Entry 9IUZ (electron microscopy, 3.19 A resolution); this record covers chains A and C of the 3 polymer chains in the assembly.

# Chain A
Protein: Phytochrome B
Organism: Arabidopsis thaliana
UniProtKB: P14713 (PHYB_ARATH); residues 1-908 here = UniProt positions 1-908
Amino-acid sequence (913 residues; numbered -4 to 908; the number before each row is that of its first residue; numbers below 1 keep their minus sign (Gly-4 is residue -4)):
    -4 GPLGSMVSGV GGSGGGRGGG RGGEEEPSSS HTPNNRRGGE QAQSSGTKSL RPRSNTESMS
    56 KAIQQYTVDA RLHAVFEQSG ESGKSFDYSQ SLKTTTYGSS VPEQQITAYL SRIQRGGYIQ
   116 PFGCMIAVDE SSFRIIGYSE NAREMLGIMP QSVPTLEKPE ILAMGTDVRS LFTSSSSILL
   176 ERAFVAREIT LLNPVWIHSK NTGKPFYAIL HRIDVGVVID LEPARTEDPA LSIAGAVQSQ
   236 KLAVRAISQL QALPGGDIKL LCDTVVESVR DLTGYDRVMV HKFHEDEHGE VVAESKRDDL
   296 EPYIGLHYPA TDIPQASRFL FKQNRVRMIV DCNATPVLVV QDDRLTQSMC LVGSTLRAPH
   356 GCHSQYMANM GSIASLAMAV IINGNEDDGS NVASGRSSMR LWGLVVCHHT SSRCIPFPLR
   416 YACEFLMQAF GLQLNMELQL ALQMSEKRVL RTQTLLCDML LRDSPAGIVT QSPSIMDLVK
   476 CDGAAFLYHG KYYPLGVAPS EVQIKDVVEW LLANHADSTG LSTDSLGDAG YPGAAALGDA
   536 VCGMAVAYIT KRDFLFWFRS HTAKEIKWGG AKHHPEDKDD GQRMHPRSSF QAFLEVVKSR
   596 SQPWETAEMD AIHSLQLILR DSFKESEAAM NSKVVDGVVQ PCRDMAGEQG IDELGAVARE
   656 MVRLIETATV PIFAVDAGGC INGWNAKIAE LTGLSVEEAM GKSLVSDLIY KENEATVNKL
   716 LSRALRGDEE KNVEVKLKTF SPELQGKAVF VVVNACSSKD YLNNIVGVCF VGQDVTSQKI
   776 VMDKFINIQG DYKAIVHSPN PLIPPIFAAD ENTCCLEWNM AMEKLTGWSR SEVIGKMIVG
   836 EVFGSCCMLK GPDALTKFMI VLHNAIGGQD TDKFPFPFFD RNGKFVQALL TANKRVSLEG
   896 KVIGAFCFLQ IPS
Disordered / not traced: -4 to 110, 145-155, 381-391, 566-576, 622-908
Construct notes: expression tag (-4 to 0); engineered mutation His276 (Tyr in P14713)
Ligand contacts: O6E (3-[5-[[(3R,4R)-3-ethyl-4-methyl-5-oxidanylidene-3,4-dihydropyrrol-2-yl]methyl]-2-[[5-[(4-ethyl-3-methyl-5-oxidanylidene-pyrrol-2-yl)methyl]-3-(3-hydroxy-3-oxopropyl)-4-methyl-1H-pyrrol-2-yl]methyl]-4-methyl-1H-pyrrol-3-yl]propanoic acid): Met274, His276, Tyr303, Thr306, Asp307, Ile308, Pro309, Ser312, Phe316, Arg322, Ala353, Pro354, His355, Cys357, His358, Tyr361, Met365, Ser370, Ala372, Leu399, Val401, His403, Met579, Pro581
Swiss-Prot annotation at these positions:
  - binding site (phytochromobilin): Cys357
  - natural variant: Gly9 to Arg12 (deletion: In strain: cv. Kas-1), Glu19 (E19K: In strain: cv. Kas-1), Ile143 (I143L: In strain: cv. Kas-1)
What the authors report for this chain:
  - binding site for O6E: His276
  - conformationally variable residues (side-chain flip): His276
  - mutagenesis - L226Y, F420E: decreased binding to Phytochrome-interacting factor 6 (chain C)

# Chain C
Protein: Phytochrome-interacting factor 6
Organism: Arabidopsis thaliana
UniProtKB: Q8L5W7 (PIF6_ARATH); numbering as in UniProt (aligned over 1-100)
Amino-acid sequence (105 residues; each row starts with the number of its first residue; numbers below 1 keep their minus sign (Gly-4 is residue -4)):
    -4 GPLGSMMFLP TDYCCRLSDQ EYMELVFENG QILAKGQRSN VSLHNQRTKS IMDLYEAEYN
    56 EDFMKSIIHG GGGAITNLGD TQVVPQSHVA AAHETNMLES NKHVD
Disordered / not traced: -4 to 9, 35-39, 61-100
Construct notes: expression tag (-4 to 0)

# Chain A / chain C interface
Residue-residue contacts - 20 pairs, chain A then chain C:
  Arg220(A) with Glu56(C)
  Thr221(A) with Glu56(C)
  Glu222(A) with Glu56(C), hydrogen bond (backbone-side chain)
  Asp223(A) with Glu56(C), hydrogen bond (backbone-side chain); Met59(C)
  Leu226(A) with Tyr54(C), hydrophobic
  Ala229(A) with Tyr54(C)
  Gly230(A) with Tyr54(C)
  Gln233(A) with Tyr54(C)
  Arg240(A) with Leu12(C)
  Ala241(A) with Leu12(C)
  Gln244(A) with Arg11(C)
  Asp266(A) with Leu12(C); Arg42(C), salt bridge; Ser45(C); Ile46(C), hydrogen bond (backbone-backbone)
  Leu267(A) with Ile46(C), hydrophobic
  Arg408(A) with Met47(C)
  Pro411(A) with Met47(C)
  Pro413(A) with Tyr50(C)
Also at the interface, not in a pair above, chain A (20 interface residues in all): Leu237, Thr268, Gly269, Leu414
Also at the interface, not in a pair above, chain C (13 interface residues in all): Cys10, Ser13, Gln15
From the paper, about this interface:
  - hot spots on chain A (mutagenesis) - Q109A/R110A, F314A: abolished binding to Phytochrome-interacting factor 6 (chain C)

# Summary
20 residues of chain A and 13 residues of chain C are in contact; the contacts include 3 hydrogen bonds and 1
salt bridge. Polar contacts include Asp266(A)-Arg42(C), Glu222(A)-Glu56(C) and Asp223(A)-Glu56(C). The paper
reports a binding site for O6E at His276(A); L226Y and F420E of chain A reduce binding to
Phytochrome-interacting factor 6 (chain C); 4 substitutions were tested in all.
Chain A is Phytochrome B and chain C is Phytochrome-interacting factor 6, both from Arabidopsis thaliana; the
structure, Constitutively active mutant(Y276H) of Arabidopsis phytochrome B(phyB) in complex with
phytochrome-interacting factor 6(PIF6), was determined by electron microscopy together with 8YB4 from the same
study.
